7CWN - chains K and I of the 15 polymer chains in the assembly; structure by electron microscopy, 3.20 A resolution.

[Chain K]
Name: heavy chain of P17 Fab
Source organism: Homo sapiens
Notes: antibody fragment or engineered binder
Amino-acid sequence (213 residues; row label = number of the first residue in the row):
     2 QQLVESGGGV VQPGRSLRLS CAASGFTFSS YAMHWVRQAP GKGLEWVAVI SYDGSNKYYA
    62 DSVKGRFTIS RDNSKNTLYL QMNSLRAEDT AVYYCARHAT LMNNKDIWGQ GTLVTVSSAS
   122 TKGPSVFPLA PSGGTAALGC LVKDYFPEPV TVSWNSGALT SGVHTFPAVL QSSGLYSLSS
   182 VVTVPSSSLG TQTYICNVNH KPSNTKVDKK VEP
Unresolved in the structure: 122-214
Disulfide bonds: Cys22-Cys96

[Chain I]
Name: light chain of P17 Fab
Source organism: Homo sapiens
Notes: antibody fragment or engineered binder
Amino-acid sequence (209 residues; each row starts with the number of its first residue; numbering starts at 0):
     0 GDIQLTQSPS SLSASVGDRV TITCRASQSI SSYLNWYQQK PGKAPKLLIY AASSLQSGVP
    60 SRFSGSGSGT DFTLTISSLQ PEDFATYYCQ QSYSTPRTFG QGTKVEIKRT VAAPSVFIFP
   120 PSDEQLKSGT ASVVCLLNNF YPREAKVQWK VDNALQSGNS ESVTEQDSKD STYSLSSTLT
   180 LSKADYEKHK VYACEVTHQG LSSTKSFNR
Unresolved in the structure: 108-208
Disulfide bonds: Cys23-Cys88

[Interface between chain K and chain I]
Residue-residue contacts - 27 pairs, chain K then chain I:
  Val37(K) - Phe98(I)  hydrophobic
  Gln39(K) - Gln38(I)  hydrogen bond
  Lys43(K) - Tyr87(I)
  Gly44(K) - Tyr87(I)
  Leu45(K) - Gln38(I)
  Leu45(K) - Pro44(I)  hydrophobic
  Leu45(K) - Tyr87(I)
  Leu45(K) - Phe98(I)
  Trp47(K) - Pro95(I)  hydrophobic
  Trp47(K) - Arg96(I)
  Tyr59(K) - Thr94(I)
  Tyr95(K) - Lys42(I)  hydrogen bond (side chain-backbone)
  His99(K) - Gln89(I)  hydrogen bond
  His99(K) - Arg96(I)
  His99(K) - Phe98(I)
  Ala100(K) - Asn34(I)
  Ala100(K) - Leu46(I)  hydrophobic
  Ala100(K) - Tyr49(I)  hydrophobic
  Leu102(K) - Ser31(I)
  Leu102(K) - Tyr32(I)  hydrophobic
  Leu102(K) - Ala50(I)  hydrophobic
  Asn105(K) - Tyr49(I)
  Asn105(K) - Gln55(I)
  Asp107(K) - Leu46(I)
  Trp109(K) - Tyr36(I)  hydrophobic
  Trp109(K) - Ala43(I)  hydrophobic
  Trp109(K) - Pro44(I)  hydrogen bond (side chain-backbone)
Also at the interface, not in a pair above, chain K (17 interface residues in all): Thr101, Asn104, Gly110
Also at the interface, not in a pair above, chain I (21 interface residues in all): Gly41, Ser91, Gln100

[In short]
17 residues of chain K face 21 of chain I across their interface, with 4 hydrogen bonds. Among the polar pairs
are Gln39(K)-Gln38(I), Tyr95(K)-Lys42(I) and His99(K)-Gln89(I).
Here chain K is heavy chain of P17 Fab and chain I is light chain of P17 Fab, both from Homo sapiens. Entry
7CWN (P17-H014 Fab cocktail in complex with SARS-CoV-2 spike protein) was determined by electron microscopy,
deposited together with 7CWL, 7CWM and 7CWO.
